8VZY - chain A; structure by X-ray diffraction, 1.34 A resolution.

# Chain A
Protein: Retinol-binding protein 2
From: Homo sapiens
UniProtKB: P50120 (RET2_HUMAN); residues 1-133 here correspond to UniProt positions 2-134 (UniProt number = residue number + 1)
Amino-acid sequence (133 residues; row label = number of the first residue in the row):
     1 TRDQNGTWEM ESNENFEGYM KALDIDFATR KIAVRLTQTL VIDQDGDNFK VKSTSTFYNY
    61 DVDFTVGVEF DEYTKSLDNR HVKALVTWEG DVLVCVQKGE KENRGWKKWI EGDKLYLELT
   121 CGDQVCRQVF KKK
Covalent attachments: (2E)-3-{5-[4-(dimethylamino)phenyl]thiophen-2-yl}but-2-enal (A1AEQ) linked to Lys108
Construct notes: engineered mutation Leu40 (Lys41 in P50120), Val51 (Thr52 in P50120), Ser53 (Thr54 in P50120), Tyr58 (Arg59 in P50120), Lys108 (Gln109 in P50120)
Residues lining bound ligands: A1AEQ ((2E)-3-{5-[4-(dimethylamino)phenyl]thiophen-2-yl}but-2-enal): Ile25, Ala33, Gln38, Leu40, Ser53, Tyr58, Tyr60, Leu77, Trp106, Leu117, Leu119

# In short
Covalently linked compound A1AEQ: at Lys108.
Chain A is Retinol-binding protein 2 (Homo sapiens); the structure, Q108K:K40L:T51V:T53S:R58Y mutant of
hCRBPII bound to synthetic fluorophore TD-1V, was determined by X-ray diffraction (same publication as 8VZX,
8VZZ, 8W00 and 8W02).
